Entry 6DA6 (X-ray diffraction, 2.59 A resolution); this record covers chains B and D of the 4 polymer chains in the assembly.

== Chain B (and D) ==
Molecule: UbiD-like decarboxylase
Source organism: Streptomyces griseochromogenes
Notes: EC 4.1.1.-; chain D of this document is another copy of the same molecule, construct and numbering; everything in this record applies to it too
UniProt: C6ZCR8 (C6ZCR8_9ACTN); residue numbers follow UniProt; this construct covers 1-485
Amino-acid sequence (501 residues; numbered -15 to 485; the number before each row is that of its first residue; numbers below 1 keep their minus sign (Met-15 is residue -15)):
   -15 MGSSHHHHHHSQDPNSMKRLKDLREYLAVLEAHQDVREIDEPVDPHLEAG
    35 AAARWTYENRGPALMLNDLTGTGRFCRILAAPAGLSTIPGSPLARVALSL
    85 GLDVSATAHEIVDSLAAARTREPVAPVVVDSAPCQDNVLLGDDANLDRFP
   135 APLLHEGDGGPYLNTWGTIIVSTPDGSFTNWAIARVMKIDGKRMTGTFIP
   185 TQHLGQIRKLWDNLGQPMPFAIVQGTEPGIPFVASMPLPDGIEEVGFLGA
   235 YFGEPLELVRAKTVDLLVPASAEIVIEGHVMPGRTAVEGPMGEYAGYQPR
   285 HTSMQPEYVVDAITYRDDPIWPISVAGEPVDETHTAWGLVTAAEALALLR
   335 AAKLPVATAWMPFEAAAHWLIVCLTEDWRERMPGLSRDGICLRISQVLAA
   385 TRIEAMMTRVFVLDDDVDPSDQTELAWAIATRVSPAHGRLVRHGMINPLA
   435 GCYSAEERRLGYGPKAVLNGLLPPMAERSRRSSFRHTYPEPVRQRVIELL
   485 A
Disordered / not traced: -15 to -1, 268-289 (chain D: -15 to 1, 267-289)
Sequence notes: initiating methionine (-15); expression tag (-14 to 0)
Ion coordination: Mg2+ near Glu228 (its only coordinating residue here)

== Chain B / chain D interface ==
Pairs across the interface - 137 pairs, chain B then chain D:
  Arg21(B) with Leu483(D), hydrogen bond (side chain-backbone); Leu484(D), hydrogen bond (side chain-backbone)
  Ile23(B) with Leu484(D), hydrophobic
  Glu25(B) with Arg479(D), salt bridge; Leu483(D)
  Pro26(B) with Arg479(D), hydrogen bond (backbone-side chain)
  Val27(B) with Leu483(D), hydrophobic
  Leu31(B) with Tyr472(D); Val476(D)
  Glu32(B) with Val476(D); Arg479(D); Val480(D)
  Gly34(B) with Tyr472(D), hydrogen bond (backbone-side chain)
  Ala35(B) with Phe468(D); Tyr472(D); Val476(D), hydrophobic; Val480(D), hydrophobic
  Ala36(B) with Val480(D); Leu484(D)
  Arg38(B) with Phe468(D); Tyr472(D)
  Trp39(B) with Phe468(D); Val480(D), hydrophobic; Leu484(D), hydrophobic
  Glu42(B) with Ser467(D); Phe468(D), hydrogen bond (side chain-backbone)
  Leu48(B) with Leu484(D), hydrophobic
  Leu138(B) with Tyr472(D), hydrogen bond (backbone-side chain)
  His139(B) with Ser466(D); Thr471(D)
  Glu140(B) with Arg464(D), salt bridge; Thr471(D); Tyr472(D); Pro473(D)
  Val309(B) with Tyr472(D)
  Ala310(B) with Ser466(D), hydrogen bond (backbone-side chain)
  Gly311(B) with Ser466(D)
  Glu312(B) with Trp411(D); Arg465(D), salt bridge; Ser466(D), hydrogen bond (backbone-backbone)
  Pro313(B) with Trp411(D)
  Glu348(B) with Thr407(D); Ala410(D); Trp411(D), hydrogen bond (backbone-backbone)
  Ala349(B) with Ala414(D)
  Ala350(B) with Trp411(D)
  His352(B) with Ala414(D); Thr415(D)
  Trp353(B) with Ala414(D)
  Thr392(B) with Pro419(D)
  Arg393(B) with Val417(D), hydrogen bond (side chain-backbone); Ser418(D), hydrogen bond (side chain-backbone); Pro419(D)
  Gln406(B) with Gln406(D); Thr407(D), hydrogen bond
  Thr407(B) with Glu348(D); Gln406(D), hydrogen bond
  Ala410(B) with Glu348(D)
  Trp411(B) with Glu312(D); Pro313(D); Glu348(D), hydrogen bond (backbone-backbone); Ala350(D)
  Ala414(B) with Ala349(D); His352(D); Trp353(D); Cys436(D)
  Thr415(B) with His352(D); Gly435(D); Cys436(D), hydrogen bond (backbone-backbone)
  Val417(B) with Arg393(D), hydrogen bond (backbone-side chain); Cys436(D)
  Ser418(B) with Arg393(D), hydrogen bond (backbone-side chain); Cys436(D); Pro448(D)
  Pro419(B) with Thr392(D); Arg393(D); Arg423(D); Cys436(D); Pro448(D); Ala450(D)
  Ala420(B) with Arg423(D), hydrogen bond (backbone-side chain); Val425(D), hydrophobic; Pro448(D), hydrophobic
  His421(B) with Glu441(D), salt bridge
  Arg423(B) with Pro419(D); Ala420(D), hydrogen bond (side chain-backbone); Arg423(D)
  Val425(B) with Ala420(D), hydrophobic
  Gly435(B) with Thr415(D)
  Cys436(B) with Ala414(D); Thr415(D), hydrogen bond (backbone-backbone); Val417(D); Ser418(D); Pro419(D)
  Glu441(B) with His421(D), salt bridge
  Pro448(B) with Ser418(D); Pro419(D); Ala420(D), hydrophobic
  Ala450(B) with Pro419(D)
  Arg464(B) with Glu140(D), salt bridge
  Arg465(B) with Glu312(D), salt bridge
  Ser466(B) with His139(D); Ala310(D), hydrogen bond (side chain-backbone); Gly311(D); Glu312(D), hydrogen bond (backbone-backbone)
  Ser467(B) with Arg38(D); Glu42(D)
  Phe468(B) with Ala35(D); Arg38(D); Trp39(D); Glu42(D), hydrogen bond (backbone-side chain)
  Thr471(B) with His139(D); Glu140(D)
  Tyr472(B) with Leu31(D); Gly34(D), hydrogen bond (side chain-backbone); Ala35(D); Arg38(D); Leu138(D), hydrogen bond (side chain-backbone); Val309(D)
  Pro473(B) with Glu140(D)
  Val476(B) with Leu31(D); Glu32(D); Ala35(D), hydrophobic
  Arg479(B) with Pro26(D), hydrogen bond (side chain-backbone); Glu32(D)
  Val480(B) with Glu32(D); Ala35(D), hydrophobic; Ala36(D); Trp39(D), hydrophobic
  Leu483(B) with Arg21(D), hydrogen bond (backbone-side chain); Glu25(D); Val27(D), hydrophobic
  Leu484(B) with Arg21(D), hydrogen bond (backbone-side chain); Ile23(D), hydrophobic; Ala36(D); Trp39(D), hydrophobic; Leu48(D), hydrophobic
Also at the interface, not in a pair above, chain B (68 interface residues in all): Thr40, Ile413, Arg416, Tyr437, Lys449, His470, Ile481, Ala485
Also at the interface, not in a pair above, chain D (68 interface residues in all): Thr40, Gly141, Ile413, Arg416, Tyr437, Lys449, Ile481, Ala485

== Summary ==
Chain B and chain D each contribute 68 residues to their interface, with 28 hydrogen bonds and 7 salt bridges.
Polar contacts include Glu25(B)-Arg479(D), Glu140(B)-Arg464(D) and Glu312(B)-Arg465(D).
Both chains are UbiD-like decarboxylase (Streptomyces griseochromogenes). Entry 6DA6 (Crystal structure of the
TtnD decarboxylase from the tautomycetin biosynthesis pathway of Streptomyces griseochromogenes, apo form ...)
was determined by X-ray diffraction together with 6DA7 from the same study.
